5UNB - chains A and B; structure by X-ray diffraction, 1.75 A resolution.

== Chain A (and B) ==
Protein: Putative deoxyribonuclease-2
Source organism: Burkholderia thailandensis (strain ATCC 700388 / DSM 13276 / CIP 106301 / E264)
Notes: EC 3.1.-.-; chain B of this document is another copy of the same molecule, construct and numbering; everything in this record applies to it too
Reference sequence: Q2T8B0 (DNS2_BURTA); residue numbers follow UniProt; this construct covers 1-350
Amino-acid sequence (358 residues; row label = number of the first residue in the row; numbers below 1 keep their minus sign (Met-7 is residue -7)):
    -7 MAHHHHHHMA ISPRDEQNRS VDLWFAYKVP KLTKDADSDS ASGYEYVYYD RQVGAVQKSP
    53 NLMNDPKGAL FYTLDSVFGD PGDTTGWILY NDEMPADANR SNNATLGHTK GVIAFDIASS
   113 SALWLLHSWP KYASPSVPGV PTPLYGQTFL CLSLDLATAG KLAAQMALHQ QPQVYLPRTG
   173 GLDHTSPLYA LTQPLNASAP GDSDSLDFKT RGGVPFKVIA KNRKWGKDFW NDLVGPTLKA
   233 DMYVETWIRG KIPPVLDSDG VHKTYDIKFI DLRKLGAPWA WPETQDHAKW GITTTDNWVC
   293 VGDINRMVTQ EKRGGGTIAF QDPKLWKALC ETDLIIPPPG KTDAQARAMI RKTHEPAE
Unresolved in the structure: -7 to 0, 349-350 (chain B: -7 to 0, 90-98, 129-134, 349-350)
Sequence notes: initiating methionine (-7); expression tag (-6 to 0)
Bound ions: Cu ion near His100 (its only coordinating residue here)
What the authors report for this chain:
  - Cu ion coordination: His100
  - conformationally variable residues (loop rearrangement, order/disorder transition, side-chain flip): Gly99 to Thr101, His119 to Ser128, Arg305
  - Cu ion coordination through a water molecule: His176
  - catalytic residues: His100, Lys102, His279, Lys281 (proposed by the authors, not directly observed)

== How chain A and chain B interact ==
Residue-residue contacts (65):
  Lys23(A) - Pro245(B)
  Lys23(A) - Pro246(B)
  Leu24(A) - Pro246(B)  hydrophobic
  Leu24(A) - His254(B)
  Thr25(A) - Pro245(B)
  Thr25(A) - Pro246(B)  hydrogen bond (backbone-backbone)
  Thr25(A) - Val247(B)
  Thr25(A) - Leu248(B)  hydrogen bond (backbone-backbone)
  Thr25(A) - His254(B)
  Lys26(A) - Val247(B)
  Lys26(A) - Lys333(B)  hydrogen bond (backbone-side chain)
  Asp27(A) - Lys333(B)
  Asp27(A) - Gln337(B)
  Asp27(A) - Met341(B)
  Ala28(A) - Met341(B)
  Ala28(A) - Lys344(B)  hydrogen bond (backbone-side chain)
  Ser32(A) - His254(B)  hydrogen bond
  Pro245(A) - Thr25(B)
  Pro246(A) - Lys23(B)
  Pro246(A) - Leu24(B)
  Pro246(A) - Thr25(B)  hydrogen bond (backbone-backbone)
  Pro246(A) - Gln277(B)
  Val247(A) - Thr25(B)
  Val247(A) - Lys26(B)
  Leu248(A) - Thr25(B)  hydrogen bond (backbone-backbone)
  Asp251(A) - Arg265(B)  salt bridge
  Gly252(A) - Pro270(B)
  Gly252(A) - Trp271(B)
  Gly252(A) - Ala272(B)  hydrogen bond (backbone-backbone)
  Val253(A) - Phe261(B)  hydrophobic
  Val253(A) - Arg265(B)
  Val253(A) - Ala272(B)
  Val253(A) - Leu326(B)  hydrophobic
  Val253(A) - Ile328(B)  hydrophobic
  His254(A) - Leu24(B)
  His254(A) - Thr25(B)  hydrogen bond (side chain-backbone)
  His254(A) - Ser32(B)  hydrogen bond
  His254(A) - Phe261(B)
  His254(A) - Ala272(B)  hydrogen bond (backbone-backbone)
  His254(A) - Trp273(B)
  His254(A) - Pro274(B)
  Lys255(A) - Asp258(B)
  Lys255(A) - Phe261(B)
  Lys255(A) - Ile328(B)
  Thr256(A) - Thr256(B)
  Thr256(A) - Asp258(B)  hydrogen bond
  Asp258(A) - Lys255(B)
  Asp258(A) - Thr256(B)  hydrogen bond
  Phe261(A) - His254(B)
  Phe261(A) - Lys255(B)
  Arg265(A) - Asp251(B)  hydrogen bond (side chain-backbone)
  Arg265(A) - Val253(B)
  Pro270(A) - Gly252(B)
  Trp271(A) - Gly252(B)
  Ala272(A) - Gly252(B)  hydrogen bond (backbone-backbone)
  Ala272(A) - Val253(B)
  Ala272(A) - His254(B)  hydrogen bond (backbone-backbone)
  Trp273(A) - His254(B)
  Pro274(A) - Pro246(B)
  Pro274(A) - His254(B)
  Gln277(A) - Lys243(B)  hydrogen bond
  Gln277(A) - Pro246(B)
  Ile328(A) - Val253(B)  hydrophobic
  Lys333(A) - Lys26(B)  hydrogen bond (side chain-backbone)
  Lys333(A) - Asp27(B)
Interface residues without a listed pair, chain A (29 interface residues in all): Leu326
Interface residues without a listed pair, chain B (33 interface residues in all): Ala340

== Overview ==
29 residues of chain A and 33 residues of chain B are in contact, with 18 hydrogen bonds and 1 salt bridge.
Among the polar pairs are Asp251(A)-Arg265(B), Lys26(A)-Lys333(B) and Ala28(A)-Lys344(B). From the paper:
catalytic residues His100(A), Lys102(A) and His279(A) among others; Cu ion coordination by His100(A).
Chain A and chain B are both Putative deoxyribonuclease-2 (Burkholderia thailandensis (strain ATCC 700388 /
DSM 13276 / CIP 106301 / E264)); the structure, Crystal structure of putative Putative deoxyribonuclease-2
from Burkholderia thailandensis in complex with copper, was determined by X-ray diffraction.
